PDB entry 5MV3 | X-ray diffraction, 2.95 A resolution | chains B and X of the 3 polymer chains in the assembly

# Chain B
Protein: light chain of ACC1 Fab fragment
Organism: Mus musculus
Notes: antibody fragment or engineered binder
Sequence (218 residues; each row starts with the number of its first residue):
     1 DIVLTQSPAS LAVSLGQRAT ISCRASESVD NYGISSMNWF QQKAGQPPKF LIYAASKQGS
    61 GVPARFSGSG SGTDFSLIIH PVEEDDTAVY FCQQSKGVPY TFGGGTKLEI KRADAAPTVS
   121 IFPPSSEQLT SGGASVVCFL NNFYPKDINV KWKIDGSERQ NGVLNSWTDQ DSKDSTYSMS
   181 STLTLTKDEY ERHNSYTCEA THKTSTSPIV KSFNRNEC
Cystine bridges: C23-C92, C138-C198

# Chain X
Protein: synthetic peptide containing the CII583-591 epitope of collagen type II, Collagen alpha-1(II) chain
UniProtKB: P28481 (CO2A1_MOUSE); residues 13-26 here correspond to UniProt positions 783-796 (UniProt number = residue number + 770)
Sequence (30 residues; numbered 1 to 30; the number before each row is that of its first residue):
     1 GPPGPPGPPG PPGGRGLTGP IGPPGPPGPP
Unresolved in the structure: 1-9, 24-30
Modified / non-standard residues: P3, P6, P9, P12, P24, P27, P30 (4-hydroxyproline; HYP)

# How chain B and chain X interact
Pairs across the interface (7; chain B residue first):
  Y32(B) - I21(X)
  N38(B) - T18(X)  hydrogen bond (side chain-backbone)
  F50(B) - T18(X)
  Y53(B) - L17(X)
  S95(B) - T18(X)  hydrogen bond (side chain-backbone)
  S95(B) - P20(X)
  Y100(B) - P20(X)
Interface residues without a listed pair, chain B (10 interface residues in all): N31, I34, F40, K96
Interface residues without a listed pair, chain X (7 interface residues in all): G19, G22, P23

# In short
10 residues of chain B and 7 residues of chain X are in contact; the contacts include 2 hydrogen bonds. Polar
pairs include N38(B)-T18(X) and S95(B)-T18(X).
Here chain B is light chain of ACC1 Fab fragment (Mus musculus) and chain X is synthetic peptide containing
the CII583-591 epitope of collagen type II, Collagen alpha-1(II) chain. Entry 5MV3 (ACC1 Fab fragment in
complex with CII583-591 (CG10)) was determined by X-ray diffraction together with 5MU0, 5MU2, 5MUB and 5MV4
from the same study.
